PDB entry 6N60 | X-ray diffraction, 3.68 A resolution | chains D and M of the 9 polymer chains in the assembly

# Chain D
Protein: DNA-directed RNA polymerase subunit beta'
From: Escherichia coli
Notes: EC 2.7.7.6
UniProt: P0A8T7 (RPOC_ECOLI); numbering as in UniProt (aligned over 2-1407)
Amino-acid sequence (1409 residues; numbered 1 to 1409; the number before each row is that of its first residue):
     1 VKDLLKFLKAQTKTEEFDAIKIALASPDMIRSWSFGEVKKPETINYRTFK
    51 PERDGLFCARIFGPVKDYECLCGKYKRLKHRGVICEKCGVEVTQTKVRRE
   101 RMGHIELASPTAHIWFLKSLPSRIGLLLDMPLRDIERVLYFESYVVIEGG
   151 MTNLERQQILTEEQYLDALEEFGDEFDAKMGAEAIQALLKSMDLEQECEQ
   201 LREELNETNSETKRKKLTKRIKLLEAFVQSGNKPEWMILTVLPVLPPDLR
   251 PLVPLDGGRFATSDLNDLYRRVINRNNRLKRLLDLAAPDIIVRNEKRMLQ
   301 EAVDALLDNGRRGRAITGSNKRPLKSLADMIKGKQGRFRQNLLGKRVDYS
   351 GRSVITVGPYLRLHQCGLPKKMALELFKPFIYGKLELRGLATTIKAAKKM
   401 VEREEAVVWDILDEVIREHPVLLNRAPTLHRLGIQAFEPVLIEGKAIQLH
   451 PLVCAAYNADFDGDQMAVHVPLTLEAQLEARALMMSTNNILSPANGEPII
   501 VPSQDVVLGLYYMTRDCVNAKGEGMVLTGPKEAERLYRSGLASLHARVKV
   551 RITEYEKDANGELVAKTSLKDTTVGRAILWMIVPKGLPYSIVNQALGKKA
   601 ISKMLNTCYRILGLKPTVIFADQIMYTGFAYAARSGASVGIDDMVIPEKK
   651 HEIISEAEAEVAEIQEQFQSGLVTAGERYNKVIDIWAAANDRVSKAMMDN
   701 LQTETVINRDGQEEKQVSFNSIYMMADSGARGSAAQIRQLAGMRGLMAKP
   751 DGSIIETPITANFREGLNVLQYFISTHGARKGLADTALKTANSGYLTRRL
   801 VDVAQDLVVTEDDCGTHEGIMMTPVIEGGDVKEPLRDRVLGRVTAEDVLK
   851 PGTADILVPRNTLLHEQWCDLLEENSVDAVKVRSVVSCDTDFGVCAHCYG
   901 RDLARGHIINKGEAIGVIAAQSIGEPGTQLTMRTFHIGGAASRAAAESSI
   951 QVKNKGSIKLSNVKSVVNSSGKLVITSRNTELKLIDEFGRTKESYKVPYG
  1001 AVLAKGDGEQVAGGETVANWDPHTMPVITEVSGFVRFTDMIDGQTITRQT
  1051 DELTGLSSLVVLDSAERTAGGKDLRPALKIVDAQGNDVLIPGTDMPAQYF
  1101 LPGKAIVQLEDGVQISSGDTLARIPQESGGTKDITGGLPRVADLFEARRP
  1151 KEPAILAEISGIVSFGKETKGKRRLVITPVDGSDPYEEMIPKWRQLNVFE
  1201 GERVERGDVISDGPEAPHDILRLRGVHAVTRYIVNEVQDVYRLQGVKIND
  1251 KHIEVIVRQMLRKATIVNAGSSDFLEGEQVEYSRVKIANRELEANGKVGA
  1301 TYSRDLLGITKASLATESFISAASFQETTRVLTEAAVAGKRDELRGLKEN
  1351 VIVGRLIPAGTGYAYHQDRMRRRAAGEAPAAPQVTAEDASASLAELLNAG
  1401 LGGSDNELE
Disordered / not traced: 1-15, 938-947, 1024-1134, 1373-1409
Sequence notes: expression tag (1, 1408-1409)
Ion coordination: Zn2+ site 1: Cys-70, Cys-72, Cys-85, Cys-88; Mg2+: Asp-460, Asp-462, Asp-464; Zn2+ site 2: Cys-814, Cys-888, Cys-895, Cys-898
UniProt features mapped onto this chain:
  - binding site (Zn(2+)): Cys-70, Cys-72, Cys-85, Cys-88, Cys-814, Cys-888, Cys-895, Cys-898
  - binding site (Mg(2+)): Asp-460, Asp-462, Asp-464
  - modified residue: Lys-983 (N6-acetyllysine)
  - mutagenesis: Gln-504 (Q504P: Resistant to antibiotics salinamide A and B), Asn-690 (N690D: Resistant to antibiotics salinamide A and B), Met-697 (M697V: Resistant to antibiotics salinamide A and B), Ala-735 (A735T: Resistant to antibiotics salinamide A and B), Arg-738 (R738C/H/P/S: Resistant to antibiotics salinamide A and B), Ala-748 (A748E: Resistant to antibiotics salinamide A and B), Pro-758 (P758S/T: Resistant to antibiotics salinamide A and B), Phe-763 (F763C: Resistant to antibiotics salinamide A and B), Ser-775 (S775A: Resistant to antibiotics salinamide A and B), Ala-779 (A779T/V: Resistant to antibiotics salinamide A and B), Arg-780 (R780C: Resistant to antibiotics salinamide A and B), Gly-782 (G782A/C: Resistant to antibiotics salinamide A and B), 1 further mutagenesis entry in UniProt

# Chain M
Protein: Microcin J25
From: Escherichia coli
UniProt: Q9X2V7 (MCJA_ECOLX); residues 1-21 here correspond to UniProt positions 38-58 (UniProt number = residue number + 37)
Amino-acid sequence (21 residues; row label = number of the first residue in the row):
     1 GGAGHVPEYFVGIGTPISFYG
UniProt features mapped onto this chain:
  - site: Gly-4 (Essential for permeation into bacteria), Pro-7 (Essential for permeation into bacteria), Tyr-9 (Essential for permeation into bacteria and for RNAP inhibition), Phe-10 (Essential for permeation into bacteria), Phe-19 (Essential for permeation into bacteria), Tyr-20 (Essential for permeation into bacteria)
  - cross-link: Gly-1 to Glu-8 (Isoglutamyl glycine isopeptide (Gly-Glu))

# Chain D / chain M interface
Residue-residue contacts (22):
  Arg-731(D) with Ala-3(M)
  Ser-733(D) with Gly-1(M), hydrogen bond (side chain-backbone); Gly-2(M)
  Ala-735(D) with Gly-1(M); Glu-8(M)
  Gln-736(D) with Gly-1(M); Gly-2(M), hydrogen bond (side chain-backbone); Tyr-20(M)
  Gln-739(D) with Phe-10(M)
  Arg-744(D) with Tyr-9(M), hydrogen bond
  Met-747(D) with Tyr-9(M), hydrophobic; Phe-10(M), hydrophobic
  Ser-775(D) with Tyr-9(M), hydrogen bond
  Gly-778(D) with Tyr-9(M)
  Ala-779(D) with Tyr-9(M)
  Gly-782(D) with Pro-7(M)
  Thr-786(D) with Pro-7(M)
  His-936(D) with Tyr-9(M)
  Ile-937(D) with Ile-13(M)
  Leu-1243(D) with Pro-16(M)
  Gln-1244(D) with Pro-16(M); Ile-17(M)
Interface residues without a listed pair, chain D (17 interface residues in all): Phe-935
Interface residues without a listed pair, chain M (15 interface residues in all): His-5, Val-6, Gly-14, Gly-21

# Summary
The interface between chain D and chain M involves 17 residues on one side and 15 on the other, with 4
hydrogen bonds. Polar contacts include Ser-733(D)/Gly-1(M), Gln-736(D)/Gly-2(M) and Arg-744(D)/Tyr-9(M).
UniProt lists 8 Zn2+-binding residues, 3 Mg2+-binding residues and 13 mutagenesis sites on chain D.
Chain D is DNA-directed RNA polymerase subunit beta' and chain M is Microcin J25, both from Escherichia coli;
the structure, Escherichia coli RNA polymerase sigma70-holoenzyme bound to upstream fork promoter DNA and
Microcin J25 (MccJ25), was determined by X-ray diffraction together with 6N61 and 6N62 from the same study.
